Entry 8G5B (electron microscopy, 3.10 A resolution); this record covers chains A and I of the 7 polymer chains in the assembly.

# Chain A
Name: Hemagglutinin
Organism: Influenza A virus
Notes: fragment: head fragment
Reference sequence: P03437 (HEMA_I68A0); residues 37-319 here correspond to UniProt positions 53-335 (UniProt number = residue number + 16)
Chain sequence (386 residues; numbered -2 to 383; the number before each row is that of its first residue; numbers below 1 keep their minus sign (Met-2 is residue -2)):
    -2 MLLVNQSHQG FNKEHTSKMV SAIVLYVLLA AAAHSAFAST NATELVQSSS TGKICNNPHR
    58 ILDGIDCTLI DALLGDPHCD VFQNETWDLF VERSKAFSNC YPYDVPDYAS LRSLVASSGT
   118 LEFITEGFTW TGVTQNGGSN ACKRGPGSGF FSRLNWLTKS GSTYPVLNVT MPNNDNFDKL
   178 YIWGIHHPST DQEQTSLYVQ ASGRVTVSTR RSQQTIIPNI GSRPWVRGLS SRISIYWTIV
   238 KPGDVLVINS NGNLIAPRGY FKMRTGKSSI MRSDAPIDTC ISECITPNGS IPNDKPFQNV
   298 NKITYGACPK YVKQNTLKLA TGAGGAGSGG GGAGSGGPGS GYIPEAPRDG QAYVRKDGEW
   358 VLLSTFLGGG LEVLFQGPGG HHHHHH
Disordered / not traced: -2 to 40, 311-383
Construct notes: initiating methionine (-2); expression tag (-1 to 36, 320-383); conflict Asp188 (Asn204 in P03437)
Swiss-Prot annotation at these positions:
  - glycosylation (N-linked (GlcNAc...) asparagine): Asn38, Asn81, Asn165, Asn285
Cystine bridges: Cys52-Cys277, Cys64-Cys76, Cys97-Cys139, Cys281-Cys305
Glycans and other covalent adducts: N-acetylglucosamine (NAG) linked to Asn165, Asn285

# Chain I
Name: FL-1061 heavy chain
Organism: Mus musculus
Chain sequence (266 residues; each row starts with the number of its first residue; a row labelled like 83A-83C holds insertion residues (83A, then the next letters in order); numbers below 1 keep their minus sign (Met-21 is residue -21)):
   -21 MKRGLCCVLL LCGAVFVSPS ASQVQLQQSG AELMQPGASV KLSCKATGYT FAGYWIEWVK
    39 QRPGHGLEWI GEILPGIGST NYNGKFKGKA TFTADSSSNT AYMEL
83A-83C SSL
    84 TTEDSAIYYC ARSGAQATFA MDYWGQGTSV TVSGASTKGP SVFPLAPSSK STSGGTAALG
   144 CLVKDYFPEP VTVSWNSGAL TSGVHTFPAV LQSSGLYSLS SVVTVPSSSL GTQTYICNVN
   204 HKPSNTKVDK RVEPKSCDKG SSLEVLFQGP LGHHHHHH
Disordered / not traced: -21 to 0, 219-241
Cystine bridges: Cys22-Cys93, Cys144-Cys200

# How chain A and chain I interact
Residue-residue contacts (28):
  Tyr98(A) - Ile55(I)
  Thr131(A) - Asn59(I)  hydrogen bond
  Gly135(A) - Ile55(I)
  Gly135(A) - Ser57(I)  hydrogen bond (backbone-side chain)
  Ser136(A) - Ile55(I)  hydrogen bond (side chain-backbone)
  Asn137(A) - Ile55(I)  hydrogen bond (backbone-backbone)
  Asn137(A) - Gly56(I)
  Ser145(A) - Gly56(I)  hydrogen bond (side chain-backbone)
  Trp153(A) - Ile55(I)  hydrophobic
  Lys156(A) - Trp33(I)
  Lys156(A) - Phe102(I)
  Ser159(A) - Thr101(I)  hydrogen bond (side chain-backbone)
  Ser159(A) - Phe102(I)
  Gln189(A) - Gly31(I)
  Gln189(A) - Tyr32(I)  hydrogen bond
  Gln189(A) - Gln99(I)  hydrogen bond
  Glu190(A) - Ile55(I)
  Thr192(A) - Ala98(I)
  Thr192(A) - Phe102(I)
  Ser193(A) - Gly31(I)  hydrogen bond (side chain-backbone)
  Ser193(A) - Tyr32(I)
  Ser193(A) - Trp33(I)  hydrogen bond (backbone-side chain)
  Ser193(A) - Phe102(I)
  Leu194(A) - Leu52(I)  hydrophobic
  Val196(A) - Phe102(I)  hydrophobic
  Leu226(A) - Gly54(I)
  Leu226(A) - Ile55(I)  hydrophobic
  Ser228(A) - Ile55(I)
Also at the interface, not in a pair above, chain A (22 interface residues in all): Thr155, Gly158, His183, Trp222, Gly225
Also at the interface, not in a pair above, chain I (17 interface residues in all): Ala30, Glu50, Ser74, Gly97

# Overview
Chain A and chain I form an interface of 22 and 17 residues respectively; the contacts include 10 hydrogen
bonds. Among the polar pairs are Thr131(A)-Asn59(I), Gly135(A)-Ser57(I) and Ser136(A)-Ile55(I).
N-acetylglucosamine is covalently linked to Asn165(A) and Asn285(A).
Here chain A is Hemagglutinin (Influenza A virus) and chain I is FL-1061 heavy chain (Mus musculus). Entry
8G5B (Influenza A H3N2 X-31 Hemagglutinin in complex with FL-1061) was determined by electron microscopy.
